7E2S - chain A; structure by X-ray diffraction, 1.05 A resolution.

Chain A:
Protein: Ycf53-like protein
From: Synechocystis sp. (strain PCC 6803 / Kazusa)
UniProt: P72583 (YC53L_SYNY3); residue numbers follow UniProt; this construct covers 1-233
Sequence (233 residues; row label = number of the first residue in the row):
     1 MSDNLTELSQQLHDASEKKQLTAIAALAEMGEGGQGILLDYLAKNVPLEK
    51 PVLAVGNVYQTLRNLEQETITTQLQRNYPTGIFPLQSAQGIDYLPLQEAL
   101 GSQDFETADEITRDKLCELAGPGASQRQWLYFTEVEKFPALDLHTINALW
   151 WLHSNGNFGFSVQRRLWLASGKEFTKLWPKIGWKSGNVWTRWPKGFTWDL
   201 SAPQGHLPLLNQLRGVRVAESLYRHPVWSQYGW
Residues lining bound ligands: biliverdine ix alpha (BLA): Arg113, Trp183, Trp189, Thr190, Arg191, Trp192, Phe196, Leu209, Leu210, Asn211, Gln212, Leu213, Arg214
From the paper describing this entry:
  - binding site for glycerol: Trp192
  - binding site for biliverdine ix alpha: Trp183, Trp189, Thr190, Trp192, Phe196, Leu209, Asn211, Gln212, Leu213, Arg214

In short:
Bound to chain A: biliverdine ix alpha. From the paper: a binding site for biliverdine ix alpha at Trp183,
Trp189 and Thr190 among others; a binding site for glycerol at Trp192.
Chain A is Ycf53-like protein (Synechocystis sp. (strain PCC 6803 / Kazusa)); the structure, Synechocystis
GUN4 in complex with biliverdin IXa, was determined by X-ray diffraction together with 7E2R and 7E2T from the
same study.
